3QUY - chains A and D of the 4 polymer chains in the assembly; structure by X-ray diffraction, 2.25 A resolution.

== Chain A ==
Name: Antigen-presenting glycoprotein CD1d1
Organism: Mus musculus
Reference sequence: P11609 (CD1D1_MOUSE); residues 1-279 here correspond to UniProt positions 19-297 (UniProt number = residue number + 18)
Amino-acid sequence (285 residues; each row starts with the number of its first residue):
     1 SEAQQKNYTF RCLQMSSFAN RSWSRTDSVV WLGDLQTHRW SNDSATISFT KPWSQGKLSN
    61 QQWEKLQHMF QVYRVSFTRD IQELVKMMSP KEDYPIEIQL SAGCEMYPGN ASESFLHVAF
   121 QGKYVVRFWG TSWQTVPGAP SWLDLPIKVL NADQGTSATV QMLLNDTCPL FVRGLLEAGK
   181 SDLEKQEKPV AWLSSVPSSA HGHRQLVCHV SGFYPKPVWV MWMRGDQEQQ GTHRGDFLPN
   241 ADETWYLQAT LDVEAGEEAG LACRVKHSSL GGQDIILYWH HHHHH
Disordered / not traced: 1-5, 198-203, 280-285
Sequence notes: expression tag (280-285)
Cystine bridges: Cys104-Cys168, Cys208-Cys263
Covalent attachments: N-acetylglucosamine (NAG) linked to Asn20, Asn42; glycan linked to Asn165
Residues lining bound ligands: QUY ((2S,3R,4S,5R,6S)-6-[(2S,3S,4R)-2-(hexacosanoylamino)-3,4-dihydroxy-octadecoxy]-3,4,5-trihydroxy-N-(phenylmethyl)oxane-2-carboxamide): Phe10, Cys12, Gln14, Ser28, Val30, His38, Trp40, Ile47, Trp63, Leu66, His68, Met69, Phe70, Val72, Tyr73, Ser76, Phe77, Asp80, Ile81, Leu84, Val85, Ile98, Leu100, Ala102, Gly103, Leu116, Val118, Phe120, Trp133, Trp142, Leu143, Pro146, Leu150, Asp153, Gly155, Thr156, Thr159, Val160, Leu163, Leu164, Thr167, Cys168, Phe171
Curated features (UniProtKB/Swiss-Prot):
  - binding site (a D-galactosylceramide): Asp80, Asp153 to Thr156
  - glycosylation (N-linked (GlcNAc...) asparagine): Asn7, Asn20, Asn42, Asn110, Asn165

== Chain D ==
Name: Vbeta8.2 (mouse variable domain, human constant domain)
Organism: Mus musculus
Amino-acid sequence (241 residues; numbered 0 to 240; the number before each row is that of its first residue; numbering starts at 0):
     0 MEAAVTQSPR NKVAVTGGKV TLSCNQTNNH NNMYWYRQDT GHGLRLIHYS YGAGSTEKGD
    60 IPDGYKASRP SQENFSLILE LATPSQTSVY FCASGDEGYT QYFGPGTRLL VLEDLRNVTP
   120 PKVSLFEPSK AEISHTQKAT LVCLATGFYP DHVELSWWVN GKEVHSGVCT DPQPLKEQPA
   180 LNDSRYSLSS RLRVSATFWQ NPRNHFRCQV QFYGLSENDE WTQDRAKPVT QIVSAEAWGR
   240 A
Disordered / not traced: 0-1
Cystine bridges: Cys23-Cys91, Cys142-Cys207

== How chain A and chain D interact ==
Residue-residue contacts (9; chain A residue first):
  Glu83(A) - Tyr48(D)  hydrogen bond
  Glu83(A) - Tyr50(D)  hydrogen bond
  Lys86(A) - Tyr48(D)  hydrogen bond
  Lys86(A) - Tyr50(D)
  Lys86(A) - Glu56(D)
  Met87(A) - Tyr50(D)
  Lys148(A) - Glu96(D)  salt bridge
  Val149(A) - Glu96(D)
  Ala152(A) - Glu96(D)
Other interface residues (no listed pair), chain A (7 interface residues in all): Leu145
Other interface residues (no listed pair), chain D (6 interface residues in all): Asn30, Gly97

== In short ==
The interface between chain A and chain D involves 7 residues on one side and 6 on the other; the contacts
include 3 hydrogen bonds and 1 salt bridge. Among the polar pairs are Lys148(A)-Glu96(D), Glu83(A)-Tyr48(D)
and Glu83(A)-Tyr50(D). Bound to chain A: compound QUY.
Here chain A is Antigen-presenting glycoprotein CD1d1 and chain D is Vbeta8.2 (mouse variable domain, human
constant domain), both from Mus musculus. Entry 3QUY (Structure of the mouse CD1d-BnNH-GSL-1'-iNKT TCR
complex) was determined by X-ray diffraction together with 3QUX and 3QUZ from the same study.
